Entry 7CJT (X-ray diffraction, 2.47 A resolution); this record covers chain D.

# Chain D
Protein: Histone-lysine N-methyltransferase SETDB1
Organism: Homo sapiens
Notes: EC 2.1.1.-
UniProtKB: Q15047 (SETB1_HUMAN); residues 190-410 here = UniProt positions 190-410
Amino-acid sequence (240 residues; numbered 171 to 410; the number before each row is that of its first residue):
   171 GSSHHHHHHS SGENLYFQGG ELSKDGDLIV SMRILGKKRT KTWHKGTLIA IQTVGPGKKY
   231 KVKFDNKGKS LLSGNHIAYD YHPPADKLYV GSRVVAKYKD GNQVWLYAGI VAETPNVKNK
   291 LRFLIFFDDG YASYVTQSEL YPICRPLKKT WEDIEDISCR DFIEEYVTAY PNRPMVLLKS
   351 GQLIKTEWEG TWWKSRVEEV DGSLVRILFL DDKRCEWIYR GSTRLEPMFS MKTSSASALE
Unresolved in the structure: 171-191, 404-410
Construct notes: expression tag (171-189)
Ligand contacts: G09 (2-[[(3R,5R)-1-methyl-5-(4-phenylmethoxyphenyl)piperidin-3-yl]amino]-3-prop-2-enyl-5H-pyrrolo[3,2-d]pyrimidin-4-one): Thr210, Thr212, Tyr268, Trp275, Tyr277, Phe297, Asp299, Tyr301, Glu386, Arg394

# Overview
Ligands of chain D: compound G09.
Chain D is Histone-lysine N-methyltransferase SETDB1 (Homo sapiens); the structure, Crystal Structure of
SETDB1 Tudor domain in complexed with (R,R)-59, was determined by X-ray diffraction (same publication as 7C9N,
7CAJ and 7CD9).
